PDB entry 5U9H | X-ray diffraction, 1.85 A resolution | chains T and A of the 4 polymer chains in the assembly

[Chain T]
Molecule: 16-nt DNA strand
Sequence (16 nucleotides; row label = number of the first residue in the row):
     1 CCGACGGCGCATCAGC

[Chain A]
Molecule: DNA polymerase beta
Source organism: Homo sapiens
Notes: EC 2.7.7.7, 4.2.99.-
UniProt: P06746 (DPOLB_HUMAN); numbering as in UniProt (aligned over 1-335)
Chain sequence (335 residues; each row starts with the number of its first residue):
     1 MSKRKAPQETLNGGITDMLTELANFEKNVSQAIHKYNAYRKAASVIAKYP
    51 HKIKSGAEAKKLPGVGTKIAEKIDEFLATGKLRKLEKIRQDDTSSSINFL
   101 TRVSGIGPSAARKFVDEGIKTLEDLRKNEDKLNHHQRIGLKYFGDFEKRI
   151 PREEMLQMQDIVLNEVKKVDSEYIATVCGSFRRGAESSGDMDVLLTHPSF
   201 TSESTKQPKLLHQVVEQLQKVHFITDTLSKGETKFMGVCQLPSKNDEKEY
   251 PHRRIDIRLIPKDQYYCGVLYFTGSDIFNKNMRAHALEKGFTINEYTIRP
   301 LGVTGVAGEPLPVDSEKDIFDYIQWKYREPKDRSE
Unresolved in the structure: 1-9
Ion coordination: Na+: Thr101, Val103, Ile106 (shared with 1 residue of chain P); Mn2+ site 1: Asp145, His252; Mn2+ site 2: Asp190, Asp192, Asp256 (shared with 1 residue of chain P); Mn2+ site 3: Asp190, Asp192 (together with pyrophosphate) (shared with 1 residue of chain P)
Residues lining bound ligands: pyrophosphate (PPV): Arg149, Gly179, Ser180, Arg183, Ser188, Gly189, Asp190, Asp192
Curated features (UniProtKB/Swiss-Prot):
  - region: Arg183 to Asp192 (DNA-binding)
  - active site: Lys72 (Nucleophile)
  - binding site (K(+)): Lys60, Leu62, Val65, Thr101, Val103, Ile106
  - binding site (Na(+)): Lys60, Leu62, Val65, Thr101, Val103, Ile106
  - binding site (dATP): Arg149, Ser180, Arg183, Gly189, Asp190
  - binding site (dCTP): Arg149, Ser180, Arg183, Gly189, Asp190
  - binding site (dGTP): Arg149, Ser180, Arg183, Gly189, Asp190, Asp192
  - binding site (dTTP): Arg149, Ser180, Arg183, Gly189, Asp190
  - binding site (Mg(2+)): Asp190, Asp192, Asp256
  - modified residue: Lys72 (N6-acetyllysine), Arg83 (Omega-N-methylarginine), Arg152 (Omega-N-methylarginine)
  - cross-link (Glycyl lysine isopeptide (Lys-Gly)): Lys41 (interchain with G-Cter in ubiquitin), Lys61 (interchain with G-Cter in ubiquitin), Lys81 (interchain with G-Cter in ubiquitin)
  - natural variant: Leu22 (L22P: Found in a gastric cancer sample; uncertain significance), Tyr39 (Y39C: Found in a gastric cancer sample; uncertain significance), Gly118 (G118V: Decreased DNA-directed DNA polymerase activity), Arg137 (R137Q: Decreased function in base-excision repair), Arg149 (R149I: Decreased DNA-directed DNA polymerase activity), Asp160 (D160N: Found in a gastric cancer sample; uncertain significance), Cys239 (C239R: Found in a gastric cancer sample; uncertain significance), Lys289 (K289M: Found in a colon cancer sample; uncertain significance), Asn294 (N294D: Found in a gastric cancer sample; uncertain significance), Glu295 (E295K: Found in a gastric cancer sample; uncertain significance)
  - mutagenesis: Phe25 (F25W: No effect on 5'-dRP lyase activity. Decreased ssDNA binding), His34 (H34G: Decreased 5'-dRP lyase activity. Decreased ssDNA binding), Lys35 (K35A: Decreased 5'-dRP lyase activity. Decreased ssDNA binding. Loss of 5'-dRP lyase activity; when associated with A-68 and A-72. Decreased ssDNA binding; when associated with A-68 and A-72 ...), Tyr39 (Y39F: No effect on 5'-dRP lyase activity; Y39Q: Abolishes DNA polymerase and 5'-dRP lyase activity), Lys41 (K41R: Abolishes ubiquitination; when associated with R-61 and R-81), Lys60 (K60A: Decreased 5'-dRP lyase activity. Decreased ssDNA binding), Lys61 (K61R: Abolishes ubiquitination; when associated with R-41 and R-81), Lys68 (K68A: No effect on 5'-dRP lyase activity. Decreased ssDNA binding. Loss of 5'-dRP lyase activity; when associated with A-35 and A-72. Decreased ssDNA binding; when associated with A-35 and A-72 ...), Glu71 (E71Q: No effect on 5'-dRP lyase activity. No effect on structure shown by circular dichroism. No effect on ssDNA binding), Lys72 (K72A: Severely reduced 5'-dRP lyase activity. Does not affect ssDNA binding. Loss of 5'-dRP lyase activity; when associated with A-35 and A-68. Decreased ssDNA binding ...), Glu75 (E75A: Slightly decreased 5'-dRP lyase activity. Decreased ssDNA binding. No effect on structure shown by circular dichroism), Lys81 (K81R: Abolishes ubiquitination; when associated with R-41 and R-61), 5 further mutagenesis entries in UniProt

[Chain T / chain A interface]
Residue-residue contacts - 28 pairs, chain T then chain A:
  DC5(T) - His34(A)  stacking on the base
  DC5(T) - Leu287(A)  phosphate contact
  DG6(T) - Asn279(A)  base contact
  DG6(T) - Lys280(A)  hydrogen bond to the base
  DG6(T) - Arg283(A)  hydrogen bond to the base
  DG6(T) - Ala284(A)  sugar contact
  DG6(T) - Leu287(A)  phosphate contact
  DG7(T) - Tyr271(A)  base contact
  DG7(T) - Arg283(A)  hydrogen bond to the sugar
  DG7(T) - Leu287(A)  phosphate contact
  DG7(T) - Thr292(A)  hydrogen bond to the phosphate
  DG7(T) - Ile293(A)  sugar contact
  DG7(T) - Asn294(A)  phosphate contact
  DC8(T) - Asn294(A)  hydrogen bond to the phosphate
  DC8(T) - Glu295(A)  sugar contact
  DG9(T) - Thr233(A)  hydrogen bond to the phosphate
  DG9(T) - Lys234(A)  hydrogen bond to the base
  DG9(T) - Arg258(A)  sugar contact
  DG9(T) - Tyr296(A)  hydrogen bond to the phosphate
  DC10(T) - Ser229(A)  phosphate contact
  DC10(T) - Lys230(A)  hydrogen bond to the phosphate
  DC10(T) - Gly231(A)  phosphate contact
  DC10(T) - Glu232(A)  hydrogen bond to the phosphate
  DC10(T) - Thr233(A)  hydrogen bond to the phosphate
  DC10(T) - Lys234(A)  hydrogen bond to the phosphate
  DA11(T) - Ser229(A)  phosphate contact
  DA11(T) - Lys230(A)  hydrogen bond to the phosphate
  DT12(T) - Asn133(A)  phosphate contact
Interface residues without a listed pair, chain A (22 interface residues in all): Asn37, His134

[In short]
8 residues of chain T face 22 of chain A across their interface, with 13 hydrogen bonds and 1 aromatic
stacking contact. Polar pairs include DG6(T)-Lys280(A), DG6(T)-Arg283(A) and DG9(T)-Lys234(A). Ligands of
chain A: pyrophosphate.
Here chain T is a 16-nt DNA strand and chain A is DNA polymerase beta (Homo sapiens). Entry 5U9H (DNA
polymerase beta product complex with inserted Sp-isomer of dCTP-alpha-S) was determined by X-ray diffraction.
